Entry 7XUI (electron microscopy, 3.61 A resolution); this record covers chains J and R of the 8 polymer chains in the assembly.

Chain J:
Protein: DNA-directed RNA polymerase subunit beta'
Source organism: Escherichia coli K-12
Notes: EC 2.7.7.6
UniProtKB: P0A8T7 (RPOC_ECOLI); numbering as in UniProt (aligned over 1-1407)
Amino-acid sequence (1430 residues; numbered 1 to 1430; the number before each row is that of its first residue):
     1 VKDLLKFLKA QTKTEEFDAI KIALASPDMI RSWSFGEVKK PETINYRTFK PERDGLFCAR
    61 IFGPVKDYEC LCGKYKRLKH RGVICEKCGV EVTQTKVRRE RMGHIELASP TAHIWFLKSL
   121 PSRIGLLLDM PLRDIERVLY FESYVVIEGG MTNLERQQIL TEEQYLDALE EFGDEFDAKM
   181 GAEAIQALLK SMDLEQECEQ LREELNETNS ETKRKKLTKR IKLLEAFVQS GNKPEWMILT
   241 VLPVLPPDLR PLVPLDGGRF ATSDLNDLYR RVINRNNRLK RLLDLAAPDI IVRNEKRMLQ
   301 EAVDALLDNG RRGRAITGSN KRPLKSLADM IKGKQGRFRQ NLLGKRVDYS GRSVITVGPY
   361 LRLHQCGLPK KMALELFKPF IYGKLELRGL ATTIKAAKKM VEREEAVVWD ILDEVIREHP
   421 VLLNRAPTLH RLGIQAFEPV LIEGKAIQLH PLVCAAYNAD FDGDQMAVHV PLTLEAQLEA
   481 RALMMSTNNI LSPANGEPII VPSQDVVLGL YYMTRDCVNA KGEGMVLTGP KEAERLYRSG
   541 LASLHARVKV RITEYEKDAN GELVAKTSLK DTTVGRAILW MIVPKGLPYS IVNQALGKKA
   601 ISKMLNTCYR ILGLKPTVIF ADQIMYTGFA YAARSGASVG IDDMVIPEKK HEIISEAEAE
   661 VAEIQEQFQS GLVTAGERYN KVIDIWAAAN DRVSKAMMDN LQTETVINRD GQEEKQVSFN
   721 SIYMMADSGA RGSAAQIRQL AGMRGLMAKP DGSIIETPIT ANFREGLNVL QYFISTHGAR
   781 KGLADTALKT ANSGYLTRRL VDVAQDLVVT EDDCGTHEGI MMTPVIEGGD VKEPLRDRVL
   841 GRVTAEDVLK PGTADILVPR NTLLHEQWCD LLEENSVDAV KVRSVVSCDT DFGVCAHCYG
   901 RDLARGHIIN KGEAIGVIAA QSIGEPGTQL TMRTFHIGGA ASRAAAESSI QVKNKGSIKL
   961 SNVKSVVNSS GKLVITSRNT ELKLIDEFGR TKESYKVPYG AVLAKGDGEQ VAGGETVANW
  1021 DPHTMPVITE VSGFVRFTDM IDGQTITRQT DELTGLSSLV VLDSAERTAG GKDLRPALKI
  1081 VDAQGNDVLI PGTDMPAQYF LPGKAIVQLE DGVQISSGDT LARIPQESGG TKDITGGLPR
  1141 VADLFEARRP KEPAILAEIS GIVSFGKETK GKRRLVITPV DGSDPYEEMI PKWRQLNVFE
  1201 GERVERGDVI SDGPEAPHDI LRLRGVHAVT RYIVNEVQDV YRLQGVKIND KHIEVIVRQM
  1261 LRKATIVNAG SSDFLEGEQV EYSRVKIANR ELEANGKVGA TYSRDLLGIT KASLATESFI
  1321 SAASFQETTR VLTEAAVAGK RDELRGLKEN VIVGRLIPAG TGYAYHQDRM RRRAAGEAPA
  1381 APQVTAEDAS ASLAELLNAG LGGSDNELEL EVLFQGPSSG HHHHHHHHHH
Unresolved in the structure: 1-14, 932-947, 1127-1135, 1376-1430
Differences from the reference sequence: conflict Val1 (Met in P0A8T7); expression tag (1408-1430)
Swiss-Prot annotation at these positions:
  - binding site (Zn(2+)): Cys70, Cys72, Cys85, Cys88, Cys814, Cys888, Cys895, Cys898
  - binding site (Mg(2+)): Asp460, Asp462, Asp464
  - modified residue: Lys983 (N6-acetyllysine)
  - mutagenesis: Gln504 (Q504P: Resistant to antibiotics salinamide A and B), Asn690 (N690D: Resistant to antibiotics salinamide A and B), Met697 (M697V: Resistant to antibiotics salinamide A and B), Ala735 (A735T: Resistant to antibiotics salinamide A and B), Arg738 (R738C/H/P/S: Resistant to antibiotics salinamide A and B), Ala748 (A748E: Resistant to antibiotics salinamide A and B), Pro758 (P758S/T: Resistant to antibiotics salinamide A and B), Phe763 (F763C: Resistant to antibiotics salinamide A and B), Ser775 (S775A: Resistant to antibiotics salinamide A and B), Ala779 (A779T/V: Resistant to antibiotics salinamide A and B), Arg780 (R780C: Resistant to antibiotics salinamide A and B), Gly782 (G782A/C: Resistant to antibiotics salinamide A and B), 1 further mutagenesis entry in UniProt
Ion coordination: Zn2+ site 1: Cys70, Cys72, Cys85, Cys88; Mg2+: Asp460, Asp462, Asp464 (shared with G105(R) of chain R); Zn2+ site 2: Cys814, Cys888, Cys895, Cys898

Chain R:
Molecule: 122-nt RNA strand
Sequence (122 nucleotides; each row starts with the number of its first residue):
     1 AUAGACGAAC GGCGCGUCUU UAAACCAUGC GUCGGGAGCG CGGCGGGUUC AGGAUGAACG
    61 GCAAUGCUGC UCAUUAGCGA GAAGGCUUUU UUGCUUUUAG AAUUGUGAGC GCUCACAAUU
   121 CG
Unresolved in the structure: 1-2, 85-86, 106-122
Ion coordination: Mg2+: G105 (shared with Asp460(J), Asp462(J), Asp464(J) of chain J)

Chain J / chain R interface:
Residue-residue contacts (35; chain J residue first):
  Arg47(J) with C26(R), hydrogen bond to the sugar; A27(R), sugar contact; C30(R), salt bridge to the phosphate
  Lys50(J) with G31(R), salt bridge to the phosphate; U32(R), phosphate contact
  Pro51(J) with U28(R), base contact
  Glu52(J) with U28(R), base contact
  Arg53(J) with U28(R), hydrogen bond to the sugar
  Ala59(J) with U28(R), hydrogen bond to the base
  Arg60(J) with U28(R), base contact
  Leu71(J) with U28(R), base contact
  Cys72(J) with A8(R), hydrogen bond to the base
  Gly73(J) with A9(R), base contact
  Lys74(J) with A9(R), hydrogen bond to the base
  Tyr75(J) with A63(R), hydrogen bond to the sugar
  Lys76(J) with C33(R), base contact; G34(R), hydrogen bond to the base
  Arg77(J) with G35(R), hydrogen bond to the sugar; U65(R), salt bridge to the phosphate
  Lys79(J) with G38(R), phosphate contact; C39(R), salt bridge to the phosphate
  Val83(J) with A63(R), phosphate contact
  Ile84(J) with G61(R), base contact
  Glu86(J) with C44(R), base contact; G45(R), hydrogen bond to the base; A63(R), sugar contact
  Lys87(J) with A8(R), hydrogen bond to the base; G29(R), base contact
  Cys88(J) with U28(R), base contact
  Lys398(J) with G79(R), salt bridge to the phosphate
  Arg425(J) with G105(R), hydrogen bond to the sugar
  Asp460(J) with G105(R), phosphate contact
  Asp462(J) with G105(R), sugar contact
  Gly463(J) with U104(R), sugar contact
  Asp464(J) with G105(R), hydrogen bond to the sugar
Other interface residues (no listed pair), chain J (34 interface residues in all): Thr48, Cys58, Leu78, His80, Val90, Tyr382, Thr393, Gln465
Other interface residues (no listed pair), chain R (28 interface residues in all): A37, G46, C62, A64, A80, U87

Overview:
34 residues of chain J face 28 of chain R across their interface, with 12 hydrogen bonds and 5 salt bridges.
Polar contacts include Ala59(J)-U28(R), Cys72(J)-A8(R) and Lys74(J)-A9(R). Curated annotation (UniProt) lists
8 Zn2+-binding residues, 3 Mg2+-binding residues and 13 mutagenesis sites on chain J.
Chain J is DNA-directed RNA polymerase subunit beta' (Escherichia coli K-12) and chain R is a 122-nt RNA
strand; the structure, Cryo-EM structure of sigma70 bound HK022 putRNA-associated E.coli RNA polymerase
elongation complex, was determined by electron microscopy (same publication as 7XUE and 7XUG).
